Entry 7VDH (electron microscopy, 2.90 A resolution); this record covers chains B and S of the 5 polymer chains in the assembly.

# Chain B
Protein: Guanine nucleotide-binding protein G(I)/G(S)/G(T) subunit beta-1
From: Homo sapiens
UniProt: P62873 (GBB1_HUMAN); numbering as in UniProt (aligned over 2-340)
Chain sequence (358 residues; row label = number of the first residue in the row; numbers below 1 keep their minus sign (Met-17 is residue -17)):
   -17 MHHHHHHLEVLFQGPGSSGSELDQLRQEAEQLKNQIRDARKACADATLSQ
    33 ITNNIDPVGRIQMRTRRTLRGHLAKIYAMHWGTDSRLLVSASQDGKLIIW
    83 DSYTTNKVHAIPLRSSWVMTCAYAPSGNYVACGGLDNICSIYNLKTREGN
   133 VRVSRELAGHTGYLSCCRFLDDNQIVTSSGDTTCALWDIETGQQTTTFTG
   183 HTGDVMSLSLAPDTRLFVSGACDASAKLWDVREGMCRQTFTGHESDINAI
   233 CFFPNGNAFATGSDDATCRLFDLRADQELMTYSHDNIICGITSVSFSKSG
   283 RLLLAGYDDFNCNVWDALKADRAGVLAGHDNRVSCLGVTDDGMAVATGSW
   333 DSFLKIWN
Disordered / not traced: -17 to 1
Construct notes: initiating methionine (-17); expression tag (-16 to 1)
Curated features (UniProtKB/Swiss-Prot):
  - modified residue: Ser2 (N-acetylserine), His266 (Phosphohistidine)
  - natural variant: Leu30 (L30F: In MRD42; uncertain significance), Arg52 (R52G: In MRD42), Gly64 (G64V: In MRD42), Asp76 (D76E: In MRD42; D76G: In MRD42), Gly77 (G77S: In MRD42), Lys78 (K78R: In MRD42), Ile80 (I80N: In MRD42; I80T: In MRD42), His91 (H91R: In MRD42; uncertain significance), Ala92 (A92T: In MRD42), Pro94 (P94S: In MRD42), Leu95 (L95P: In MRD42), Arg96 (R96L: In MRD42), 5 further natural variant entries in UniProt
Cystine bridges: Cys121-Cys149

# Chain S
Protein: scFv
From: Homo sapiens
Notes: antibody fragment or engineered binder
Chain sequence (285 residues; each row starts with the number of its first residue; note: 1 number in that range is skipped by the numbering (no residue carries it; nothing is unmodelled there); a row labelled like 120A-120N holds insertion residues (120A, then the next letters in order); numbers below 1 keep their minus sign (Met-36 is residue -36)):
   -36 MLLVNQSHQGFNKEHTSKMVSAIVLYVLLAAAAHSAFAVQLVESGGGLVQ
    14 PGGSRKLSCSASGFAFSSFGMHWVRQAPEKGLEWVAYISSGSGTIYYADT
    64 VKGRFTISRDDPKNTLFLQMTSLRSEDTAMYYCVRSIYYYGSSPFDFWGQ
   114 GTTLTVS
120A-120N AGGGGSGGGGSGGG
   122 GSADIVMTQATSSVPVTPGESVSISCRSSKSLLHSNGNTYLYWFLQRPGQ
   172 SPQLLIYRMSNLASGVPDRFSGSGSGTAFTLTISRLEAEDVGVYYCMQHL
   222 EYPLTFGAGTKLEL
Disordered / not traced: -36 to 1, 120A-120N, 122-124
Cystine bridges: Cys147-Cys217

# Interface between chain B and chain S
Contacting residue pairs (13; chain B residue first):
  Asp66(B) with Tyr103(S)
  Arg68(B) with Tyr103(S)
  Leu69(B) with Tyr103(S), hydrophobic
  Asp83(B) with Tyr103(S)
  Val90(B) with Tyr102(S), hydrophobic
  Arg129(B) with Val2(S); Arg98(S), hydrogen bond (backbone-side chain); Asp109(S), salt bridge
  Glu130(B) with Gly26(S); Phe27(S); Ala28(S), hydrogen bond (backbone-backbone); Phe32(S)
  Gly131(B) with Phe32(S)
Interface residues without a listed pair, chain B (10 interface residues in all): His91, Asn132
Interface residues without a listed pair, chain S (12 interface residues in all): Ile100, Phe110, Ser185

# In short
10 residues of chain B and 12 residues of chain S are in contact; the contacts include 2 hydrogen bonds and 1
salt bridge. Polar pairs include Arg129(B)-Asp109(S), Arg129(B)-Arg98(S) and Glu130(B)-Ala28(S).
Chain B is Guanine nucleotide-binding protein G(I)/G(S)/G(T) subunit beta-1 and chain S is scFv, both from
Homo sapiens; the structure, Cryo-EM structure of pseudoallergen receptor MRGPRX2 complex with C48/80, state2,
was determined by electron microscopy, deposited together with 7VDL, 7VDM, 7VUY, 7VUZ, 7VV0, 7VV3, 7VV4 and
7VV5.
